PDB entry 2UYL | X-ray diffraction, 2.50 A resolution | chains A and B

[Chain A]
Name: Monoclonal antibody F-22-30
Organism: Mus musculus
Notes: antibody fragment or engineered binder
Sequence (219 residues; row label = number of the first residue in the row):
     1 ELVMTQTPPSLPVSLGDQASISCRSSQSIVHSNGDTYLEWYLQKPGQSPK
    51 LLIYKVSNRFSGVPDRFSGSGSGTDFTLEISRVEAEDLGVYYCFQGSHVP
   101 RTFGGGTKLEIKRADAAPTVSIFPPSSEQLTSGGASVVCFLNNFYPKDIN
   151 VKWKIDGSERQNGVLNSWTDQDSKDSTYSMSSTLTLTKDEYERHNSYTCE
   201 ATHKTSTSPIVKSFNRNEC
Not modelled in the structure: 219
Cystine bridges: C23-C93, C139-C199

[Chain B]
Name: Monoclonal antibody F-22-30
Organism: Mus musculus
Notes: antibody fragment or engineered binder
Sequence (221 residues; row label = number of the first residue in the row):
     1 QVQLEQPGAELVKPGASVKLSCKASGYTFTSNWINWVKQRPGQGLEWIGH
    51 ISPGSSSTNYNEKFKSKATLTVDTSSSTAYMQLSSLTSDDSAVYYCGREE
   101 TVRASFGNWGQGTLVTVSAAKTTPPSVYPLAPGSAAQTNSMVTLGCLVKG
   151 YFPEPVTVTWNSGSLSSGVHTFPAVLQSDLYTLSSSVTVPSSTWPSQTVT
   201 CNVAHPASSTKVDKKIVPRDC
Not modelled in the structure: 133-139, 221
Cystine bridges: C22-C96, C146-C201

[Interface between chain A and chain B]
Contacting residue pairs - 82 pairs, chain A then chain B:
  E1(A) - N61(B)
  Y37(A) - V102(B)
  Y37(A) - R103(B)
  E39(A) - A104(B)
  E39(A) - S105(B)  hydrogen bond (side chain-backbone)
  Y41(A) - S105(B)
  Y41(A) - F106(B)  hydrogen bond (side chain-backbone)
  Y41(A) - W109(B)
  Q43(A) - Q39(B)  hydrogen bond
  Q43(A) - Y95(B)  hydrogen bond
  Q47(A) - Y95(B)
  S48(A) - Y95(B)
  S48(A) - W109(B)
  S48(A) - G110(B)
  P49(A) - W109(B)  hydrogen bond (backbone-side chain)
  L51(A) - A104(B)  hydrophobic
  L51(A) - F106(B)
  Y54(A) - R103(B)
  Y54(A) - A104(B)  hydrophobic
  K55(A) - V102(B)
  K55(A) - R103(B)
  F60(A) - E100(B)
  F60(A) - G107(B)
  Y92(A) - Q39(B)
  Y92(A) - G44(B)  hydrogen bond (side chain-backbone)
  Y92(A) - L45(B)  hydrophobic
  F94(A) - S105(B)
  F94(A) - F106(B)  hydrophobic
  V99(A) - N59(B)
  P100(A) - W47(B)  hydrophobic
  P100(A) - N61(B)
  R101(A) - W47(B)
  R101(A) - H50(B)  hydrogen bond
  R101(A) - E99(B)  salt bridge
  R101(A) - S105(B)  hydrogen bond
  F103(A) - V37(B)  hydrophobic
  F103(A) - L45(B)
  F103(A) - F106(B)  hydrophobic
  S121(A) - T143(B)
  F123(A) - L130(B)
  F123(A) - A131(B)
  F123(A) - P132(B)
  F123(A) - T143(B)
  P124(A) - A131(B)
  P124(A) - R219(B)
  P125(A) - R219(B)  hydrogen bond (backbone-side chain)
  S126(A) - Y128(B)
  S126(A) - P129(B)
  S126(A) - R219(B)
  E128(A) - P129(B)
  E128(A) - K214(B)
  Q129(A) - Y128(B)
  S132(A) - Y128(B)
  S136(A) - L147(B)
  V138(A) - L130(B)  hydrophobic
  F140(A) - L130(B)  hydrophobic
  F140(A) - T143(B)
  F140(A) - F172(B)  hydrophobic
  F140(A) - S184(B)
  F140(A) - S185(B)
  F140(A) - S186(B)
  N142(A) - H170(B)  hydrogen bond
  N142(A) - F172(B)
  N142(A) - S186(B)  hydrogen bond
  N143(A) - H170(B)  hydrogen bond
  L165(A) - V175(B)  hydrophobic
  L165(A) - Q177(B)
  N166(A) - V175(B)
  S167(A) - F172(B)
  S167(A) - P173(B)  hydrogen bond (side chain-backbone)
  S167(A) - V175(B)
  W168(A) - P173(B)
  T169(A) - T171(B)
  T169(A) - F172(B)
  K174(A) - S167(B)
  K174(A) - G168(B)
  S179(A) - H170(B)  hydrogen bond
  S179(A) - F172(B)
  M180(A) - F172(B)
  S181(A) - F172(B)
  S181(A) - S184(B)
  T185(A) - K149(B)
Interface residues without a listed pair, chain A (46 interface residues in all): N33, D35, K50, S127, D172
Interface residues without a listed pair, chain B (46 interface residues in all): N35, Q43, E46, Y60, L144, G145
From the paper, about this interface:
  - pairs named by the authors: R101(A)-E99(B) (salt bridge)

[In short]
Chain A and chain B each contribute 46 residues to their interface; the contacts include 14 hydrogen bonds and
1 salt bridge. Among the polar pairs are R101(A)-E99(B), E39(A)-S105(B) and Y41(A)-F106(B). The paper
describes a salt bridge between R101(A) and E99(B).
Chain A is Monoclonal antibody F-22-30 and chain B is Monoclonal antibody F-22-30, both from Mus musculus; the
structure, Crystal structure of a monoclonal antibody directed against an antigenic determinant common to
Ogawa and Inaba ..., was determined by X-ray diffraction.
